PDB entry 9QM5 | X-ray diffraction, 1.80 A resolution | chains B and E of the 6 polymer chains in the assembly

== Chain B (and E) ==
Protein: Beta subunit of the Methyl-coenzyme M reductase from ANME-2c
Source organism: Candidatus Methanogasteraceae archaeon
Notes: EC 2.8.4.1; chain E of this document is another copy of the same molecule, construct and numbering; everything in this record applies to it too
Chain sequence (434 residues; each row starts with the number of its first residue):
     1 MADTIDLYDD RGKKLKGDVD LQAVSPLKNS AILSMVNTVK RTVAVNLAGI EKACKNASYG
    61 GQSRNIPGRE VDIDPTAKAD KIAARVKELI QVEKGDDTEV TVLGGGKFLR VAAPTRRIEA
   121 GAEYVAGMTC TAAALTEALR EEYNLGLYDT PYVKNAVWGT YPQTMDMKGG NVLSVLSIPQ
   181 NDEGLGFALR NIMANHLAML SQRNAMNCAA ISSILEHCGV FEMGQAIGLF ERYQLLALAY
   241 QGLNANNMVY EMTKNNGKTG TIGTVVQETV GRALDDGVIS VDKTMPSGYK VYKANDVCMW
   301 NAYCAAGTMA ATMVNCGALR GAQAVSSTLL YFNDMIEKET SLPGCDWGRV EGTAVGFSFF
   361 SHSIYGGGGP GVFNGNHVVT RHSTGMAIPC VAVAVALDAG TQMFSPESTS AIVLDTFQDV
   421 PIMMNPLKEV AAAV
Disordered / not traced: 1
Small-molecule neighbours:
  - 1-thioethanesulfonic acid (COM): Phe359, Ser363, Tyr365
  - factor 430 (F43): Ser363, Ile364, Tyr365
  - krypton (KR): Val43, Ala44, Leu173, Ser174, Val175, Val413, Thr416, Phe417
  - Coenzyme B (TP7): Phe359, Phe360, Tyr365, Gly366, Gly367, His377, Val378, Val379

== Interface between chain B and chain E ==
Pairs across the interface (98):
  Pro26(B) - Ala120(E)
  Leu27(B) - Arg116(E)  hydrogen bond (backbone-side chain)
  Leu27(B) - Arg117(E)
  Leu27(B) - Ala120(E)  hydrophobic
  Lys28(B) - Val92(E)
  Lys28(B) - Glu93(E)
  Leu33(B) - Arg116(E)
  Leu33(B) - Ala120(E)  hydrophobic
  Val36(B) - Ala120(E)
  Val36(B) - Gly121(E)
  Lys40(B) - Gly121(E)  hydrogen bond (side chain-backbone)
  Lys40(B) - Ala122(E)
  Leu89(B) - Ile227(E)  hydrophobic
  Leu89(B) - Gly228(E)
  Val92(B) - Lys28(E)
  Arg116(B) - Leu27(E)  hydrogen bond (side chain-backbone)
  Arg116(B) - Leu33(E)
  Arg117(B) - Leu27(E)
  Arg117(B) - Ile227(E)
  Ala120(B) - Pro26(E)
  Ala120(B) - Leu27(E)  hydrophobic
  Ala120(B) - Leu33(E)  hydrophobic
  Ala120(B) - Val36(E)
  Gly121(B) - Val36(E)
  Gly121(B) - Lys40(E)  hydrogen bond (backbone-side chain)
  Gly121(B) - Glu222(E)
  Ala122(B) - Lys40(E)
  Ala122(B) - Glu123(E)
  Ala122(B) - Tyr124(E)
  Ala122(B) - Ala188(E)  hydrophobic
  Ala122(B) - Leu189(E)  hydrophobic
  Ala122(B) - Glu222(E)  hydrogen bond (backbone-side chain)
  Glu123(B) - Ala122(E)
  Glu123(B) - Tyr124(E)
  Glu123(B) - Pro179(E)
  Glu123(B) - Asp182(E)
  Glu123(B) - Ala188(E)
  Glu123(B) - Glu222(E)  hydrogen bond (backbone-side chain)
  Tyr124(B) - Ala122(E)
  Tyr124(B) - Glu123(E)
  Tyr124(B) - Glu222(E)
  Val125(B) - Gly186(E)
  Val125(B) - Glu222(E)
  Ala126(B) - Glu222(E)
  Thr129(B) - Leu185(E)
  Thr129(B) - Glu222(E)  hydrogen bond (side chain-backbone)
  Thr129(B) - Met223(E)
  Thr129(B) - Gly224(E)
  Cys130(B) - Phe221(E)
  Cys130(B) - Gly224(E)
  Ala133(B) - Gly224(E)
  Ala133(B) - Ile227(E)  hydrophobic
  Trp158(B) - Met223(E)
  Tyr161(B) - Gly184(E)
  Tyr161(B) - Leu185(E)  hydrogen bond (side chain-backbone)
  Met165(B) - Glu183(E)
  Met165(B) - Leu185(E)
  Met167(B) - Leu185(E)  hydrophobic
  Ile178(B) - Leu185(E)  hydrophobic
  Pro179(B) - Glu123(E)
  Pro179(B) - Pro179(E)  hydrophobic
  Pro179(B) - Gln180(E)
  Gln180(B) - Pro179(E)
  Gln180(B) - Gln180(E)
  Gln180(B) - Asp182(E)  hydrogen bond (side chain-backbone)
  Gln180(B) - Glu183(E)
  Gln180(B) - Gly184(E)  hydrogen bond (side chain-backbone)
  Asp182(B) - Glu123(E)
  Asp182(B) - Gln180(E)  hydrogen bond (backbone-side chain)
  Glu183(B) - Met165(E)
  Glu183(B) - Gln180(E)
  Gly184(B) - Tyr161(E)
  Gly184(B) - Gln180(E)  hydrogen bond (backbone-side chain)
  Leu185(B) - Thr129(E)
  Leu185(B) - Tyr161(E)  hydrogen bond (backbone-side chain)
  Leu185(B) - Met165(E)
  Leu185(B) - Met167(E)  hydrophobic
  Leu185(B) - Ile178(E)  hydrophobic
  Gly186(B) - Val125(E)
  Ala188(B) - Ala122(E)  hydrophobic
  Ala188(B) - Glu123(E)
  Leu189(B) - Ala122(E)  hydrophobic
  Phe221(B) - Cys130(E)
  Glu222(B) - Gly121(E)
  Glu222(B) - Ala122(E)  hydrogen bond (side chain-backbone)
  Glu222(B) - Glu123(E)  hydrogen bond (side chain-backbone)
  Glu222(B) - Val125(E)
  Glu222(B) - Ala126(E)
  Glu222(B) - Thr129(E)  hydrogen bond (backbone-side chain)
  Met223(B) - Thr129(E)
  Met223(B) - Trp158(E)
  Gly224(B) - Thr129(E)
  Gly224(B) - Cys130(E)
  Gly224(B) - Ala133(E)
  Ile227(B) - Leu89(E)  hydrophobic
  Ile227(B) - Arg117(E)
  Ile227(B) - Ala133(E)  hydrophobic
  Gly228(B) - Leu89(E)
Other interface residues (no listed pair), chain B (45 interface residues in all): Glu93, Glu119, Ala134, Phe187, Cys218
Other interface residues (no listed pair), chain E (45 interface residues in all): Glu119, Ala134, Phe187, Cys218

== In short ==
The chain B/chain E interface involves 45 residues from each chain, with 16 hydrogen bonds. Polar pairs
include Leu27(B)-Arg116(E), Lys40(B)-Gly121(E) and Ala122(B)-Glu222(E). Bound to chain B: Coenzyme B, factor
430, 1-thioethanesulfonic acid and krypton.
Both chains are Beta subunit of the Methyl-coenzyme M reductase from ANME-2c (Candidatus Methanogasteraceae
archaeon). Entry 9QM5 (Krypton-pressurized Methyl-Coenzyme M reductase of an ANME-2c isolated from a microbial
enrichment) was determined by X-ray diffraction together with 9QQT, 9QR1 and 9QR3 from the same study.
